PDB entry 4QV0 | X-ray diffraction, 3.10 A resolution | chains O and P of the 28 polymer chains in the assembly

[Chain O]
Molecule: Proteasome subunit alpha type-2
Source organism: Saccharomyces cerevisiae
Notes: EC 3.4.25.1; engineered mutation(s): A49T, A50V
Reference sequence: P23639 (PSA2_YEAST); residues 1-250 here = UniProt positions 1-250
Amino-acid sequence (250 residues; each row starts with the number of its first residue):
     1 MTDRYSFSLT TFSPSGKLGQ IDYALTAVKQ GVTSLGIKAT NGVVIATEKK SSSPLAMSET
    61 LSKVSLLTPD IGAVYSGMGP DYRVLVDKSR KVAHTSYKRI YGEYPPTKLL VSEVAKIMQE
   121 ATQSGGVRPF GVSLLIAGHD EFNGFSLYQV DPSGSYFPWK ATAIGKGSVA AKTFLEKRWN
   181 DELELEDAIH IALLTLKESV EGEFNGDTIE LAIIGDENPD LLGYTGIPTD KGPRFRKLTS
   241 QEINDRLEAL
Curated features (UniProtKB/Swiss-Prot):
  - cross-link: K108 (Glycyl lysine isopeptide (Lys-Gly) (interchain with G-Cter in ubiquitin))

[Chain P]
Molecule: Proteasome subunit alpha type-3
Source organism: Saccharomyces cerevisiae
Notes: EC 3.4.25.1
Reference sequence: P23638 (PSA3_YEAST); residues 0-257 here correspond to UniProt positions 1-258 (UniProt number = residue number + 1)
Amino-acid sequence (258 residues; numbered 0 to 257; the number before each row is that of its first residue; numbering starts at 0):
     0 MGSRRYDSRT TIFSPEGRLY QVEYALESIS HAGTAIGIMA SDGIVLAAER KVTSTLLEQD
    60 TSTEKLYKLN DKIAVAVAGL TADAEILINT ARIHAQNYLK TYNEDIPVEI LVRRLSDIKQ
   120 GYTQHGGLRP FGVSFIYAGY DDRYGYQLYT SNPSGNYTGW KAISVGANTS AAQTLLQMDY
   180 KDDMKVDDAI ELALKTLSKT TDSSALTYDR LEFATIRKGA NDGEVYQKIF KPQEIKDILV
   240 KTGITKKDED EEADEDMK
Unresolved in the structure: 0, 245-257
Curated features (UniProtKB/Swiss-Prot):
  - cross-link (Glycyl lysine isopeptide (Lys-Gly)): K99 (interchain with G-Cter in ubiquitin), K198 (interchain with G-Cter in ubiquitin), K230 (interchain with G-Cter in ubiquitin)

[Chain O / chain P interface]
Pairs across the interface - 66 pairs, chain O then chain P:
  R4(O) with S2(P), hydrogen bond (backbone-side chain)
  Y5(O) with S2(P); Y5(P)
  S6(O) with G125(P); L127(P)
  F7(O) with S2(P); Y5(P); D6(P); G126(P)
  S8(O) with G126(P), hydrogen bond (backbone-backbone); L127(P); R128(P), hydrogen bond (side chain-backbone)
  T10(O) with R128(P)
  T11(O) with S7(P); T9(P); Q20(P)
  F12(O) with Q20(P); Y23(P); A24(P), hydrophobic; S27(P); L79(P), hydrophobic; R128(P); P129(P); G131(P)
  S13(O) with Y23(P)
  P14(O) with Y23(P), hydrophobic; E26(P)
  S15(O) with E26(P); H30(P)
  G16(O) with Y23(P); E26(P); S27(P), hydrogen bond (backbone-side chain)
  L18(O) with L79(P), hydrophobic
  K38(O) with E57(P), salt bridge
  S112(O) with E84(P)
  K116(O) with I85(P)
  Q119(O) with A81(P); D82(P), hydrogen bond; I85(P); R128(P)
  T122(O) with R128(P), hydrogen bond (backbone-side chain)
  Q123(O) with Y121(P); L127(P); R128(P), hydrogen bond (side chain-backbone); F130(P)
  G125(O) with L127(P)
  S153(O) with A81(P)
  G154(O) with A81(P)
  S155(O) with A81(P)
  Y156(O) with E84(P), hydrogen bond
  F157(O) with L56(P), hydrophobic
  P158(O) with L56(P); E57(P), hydrogen bond (backbone-backbone); T60(P); S61(P)
  W159(O) with S53(P); L55(P); L56(P)
  K160(O) with T54(P), hydrogen bond (side chain-backbone); L55(P), hydrogen bond (backbone-backbone); L56(P); E57(P)
  A161(O) with L55(P)
  L175(O) with L55(P), hydrophobic
  E176(O) with T54(P); L55(P)
Other interface residues (no listed pair), chain O (35 interface residues in all): S124, Y148, K172, W179
Other interface residues (no listed pair), chain P (32 interface residues in all): T80

[In short]
35 residues of chain O and 32 residues of chain P are in contact, with 11 hydrogen bonds and 1 salt bridge.
Polar pairs include K38(O)-E57(P), R4(O)-S2(P) and S8(O)-R128(P).
Chain O is Proteasome subunit alpha type-2 and chain P is Proteasome subunit alpha type-3, both from
Saccharomyces cerevisiae; the structure, yCP beta5-A49T-A50V-double mutant, was determined by X-ray
diffraction (same publication as 4QUX, 4QUY, 4QV1, 4QV3, 4QV4, 4QV5 and 42 further entries).
